PDB entry 1AR9 | X-ray diffraction, 2.90 A resolution | chains 1 and 2 of the 5 polymer chains in the assembly

[Chain 1]
Name: P1/mahoney poliovirus
Organism: Human poliovirus 1
Notes: fragment: virus protomer; engineered mutation(s): CHAIN 2, H142Y
Reference sequence: P03300 (POLH_POL1M); residues 1-302 here correspond to UniProt positions 579-880 (UniProt number = residue number + 578)
Chain sequence (302 residues; row label = number of the first residue in the row):
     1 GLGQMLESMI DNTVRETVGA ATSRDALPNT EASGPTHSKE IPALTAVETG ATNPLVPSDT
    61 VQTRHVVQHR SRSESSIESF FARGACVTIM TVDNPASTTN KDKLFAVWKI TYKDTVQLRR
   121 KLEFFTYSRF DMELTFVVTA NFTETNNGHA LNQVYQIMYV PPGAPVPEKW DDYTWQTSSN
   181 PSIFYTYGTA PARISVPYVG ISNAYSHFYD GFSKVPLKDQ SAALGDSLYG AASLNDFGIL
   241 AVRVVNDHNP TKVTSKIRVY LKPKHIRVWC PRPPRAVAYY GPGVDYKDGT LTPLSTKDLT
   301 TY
Not modelled in the structure: 1-19
Ligand contacts: sphingosine (SPH): Ile110, Tyr112, Phe130, Met132, Leu134, Ile157, Tyr159, Pro181, Ile183, Ile194, Val196, Val199, Tyr205, Ser206, His207, Asp236, Phe237, Leu240

[Chain 2]
Name: P1/mahoney poliovirus
Organism: Human poliovirus 1
Notes: fragment: virus protomer
Reference sequence: P03300 (POLH_POL1M); residues 1-272 here correspond to UniProt positions 69-340 (UniProt number = residue number + 68)
Chain sequence (272 residues; each row starts with the number of its first residue):
     1 SPNIEACGYS DRVLQLTLGN STITTQEAAN SVVAYGRWPE YLRDSEANPV DQPTEPDVAA
    61 CRFYTLDTVS WTKESRGWWW KLPDALRDMG LFGQNMYYHY LGRSGYTVHV QCNASKFHQG
   121 ALGVFAVPEM CLAGDSNTTT MYTSYQNANP GEKGGTFTGT FTPDNNQTSP ARRFCPVDYL
   181 LGNGTLLGNA FVFPHQIINL RTNNCATLVL PYVNSLSIDS MVKHNNWGIA ILPLAPLNFA
   241 SESSPEIPIT LTIAPMCCEF NGLRNITLPR LQ
Not modelled in the structure: 1-4
Sequence notes: engineered mutation Tyr142 (His210 in P03300)

[Interface between chain 1 and chain 2]
Pairs across the interface (106):
  Glu48(1) - Ala29(2)
  Glu48(1) - Gln196(2)
  Glu48(1) - Ile197(2)  hydrogen bond (backbone-backbone)
  Glu48(1) - Asn199(2)  hydrogen bond
  Glu48(1) - Thr202(2)  hydrogen bond
  Glu48(1) - Asn203(2)
  Thr49(1) - Ala29(2)
  Thr49(1) - Val32(2)
  Thr49(1) - Gln196(2)  hydrogen bond (backbone-side chain)
  Gly50(1) - His195(2)
  Thr126(1) - Glu129(2)
  Tyr127(1) - Glu129(2)  hydrogen bond
  Tyr127(1) - Val213(2)  hydrophobic
  Tyr127(1) - Asn214(2)
  Tyr127(1) - Ser215(2)
  Ser202(1) - Ser215(2)
  Ser202(1) - Leu216(2)
  Asn203(1) - Ser215(2)  hydrogen bond (backbone-backbone)
  Asn203(1) - Leu216(2)
  Ala204(1) - Ser215(2)  hydrogen bond (backbone-backbone)
  Ser206(1) - Ser215(2)  hydrogen bond
  Phe208(1) - Glu129(2)
  Phe208(1) - Cys131(2)  hydrophobic
  Tyr209(1) - Glu129(2)
  Tyr209(1) - Cys131(2)
  Tyr209(1) - His224(2)
  Asp210(1) - Lys81(2)  salt bridge
  Asp210(1) - Glu129(2)  hydrogen bond (backbone-side chain)
  Asp210(1) - Met130(2)
  Asp210(1) - Cys131(2)  hydrogen bond (backbone-side chain)
  Asp210(1) - His224(2)
  Asp210(1) - Asn225(2)  hydrogen bond (backbone-backbone)
  Gly211(1) - Lys223(2)
  Phe212(1) - Thr143(2)
  Phe212(1) - Ser144(2)
  Phe212(1) - Tyr145(2)  hydrophobic
  Phe212(1) - Ala148(2)  hydrophobic
  Phe212(1) - Lys223(2)  hydrogen bond (backbone-backbone)
  Ser213(1) - Lys223(2)  hydrogen bond (backbone-side chain)
  Val215(1) - Val222(2)  hydrophobic
  Val215(1) - Lys223(2)
  Pro216(1) - Tyr145(2)  hydrophobic
  Pro216(1) - Gln146(2)
  Pro216(1) - Pro269(2)
  Pro216(1) - Arg270(2)  hydrogen bond (backbone-backbone)
  Leu217(1) - Leu268(2)
  Leu217(1) - Arg270(2)
  Lys218(1) - Leu268(2)  hydrogen bond (backbone-backbone)
  Lys218(1) - Pro269(2)
  Lys218(1) - Arg270(2)
  Gln220(1) - Arg270(2)  hydrogen bond (backbone-side chain)
  Ser221(1) - Arg270(2)
  Ala222(1) - Arg270(2)
  Asp226(1) - Arg172(2)  salt bridge
  Leu228(1) - Met141(2)
  Tyr229(1) - Lys81(2)
  Tyr229(1) - Met130(2)
  Tyr229(1) - Cys131(2)
  Tyr229(1) - Leu132(2)  hydrogen bond (side chain-backbone)
  Tyr229(1) - Met141(2)  hydrogen bond (backbone-backbone)
  Tyr229(1) - Thr143(2)
  Tyr229(1) - Phe174(2)
  Cys270(1) - Tyr35(2)
  Pro271(1) - Val192(2)
  Pro271(1) - Phe193(2)
  Arg272(1) - Pro128(2)  hydrogen bond (side chain-backbone)
  Arg272(1) - Glu129(2)  hydrogen bond (side chain-backbone)
  Arg272(1) - Phe193(2)
  Pro273(1) - Thr185(2)
  Pro273(1) - Asn189(2)
  Pro273(1) - Val192(2)
  Pro273(1) - Phe193(2)
  Pro274(1) - Thr185(2)
  Arg275(1) - Asn183(2)  hydrogen bond (side chain-backbone)
  Arg275(1) - Gly184(2)
  Ala276(1) - Gly184(2)  hydrogen bond (backbone-backbone)
  Ala276(1) - Thr185(2)
  Ala276(1) - Leu186(2)  hydrophobic
  Val277(1) - Leu180(2)  hydrophobic
  Val277(1) - Gly184(2)
  Tyr280(1) - Ser136(2)
  Tyr280(1) - Asn137(2)  hydrogen bond (side chain-backbone)
  Tyr280(1) - Thr140(2)
  Pro282(1) - Met141(2)  hydrophobic
  Gly283(1) - Met141(2)
  Val284(1) - Cys131(2)
  Val284(1) - Leu132(2)
  Val284(1) - Ala133(2)
  Val284(1) - Asn183(2)
  Asp285(1) - Ala133(2)
  Asp285(1) - Gly134(2)  hydrogen bond (side chain-backbone)
  Asp285(1) - Thr140(2)
  Asp285(1) - Met141(2)  hydrogen bond (side chain-backbone)
  Tyr286(1) - Ala133(2)  hydrophobic
  Tyr286(1) - Asn137(2)  hydrogen bond (backbone-side chain)
  Tyr286(1) - Phe161(2)  hydrophobic
  Tyr286(1) - Cys175(2)  hydrogen bond (side chain-backbone)
  Tyr286(1) - Pro176(2)
  Tyr286(1) - Val177(2)  hydrogen bond (side chain-backbone)
  Tyr286(1) - Gly184(2)
  Lys287(1) - Asn137(2)
  Asp288(1) - Asn137(2)  hydrogen bond (backbone-side chain)
  Asp288(1) - Phe161(2)
  Asp288(1) - Pro163(2)
  Leu291(1) - Phe161(2)  hydrophobic
  Leu291(1) - Tyr179(2)  hydrogen bond (backbone-side chain)
Interface residues without a listed pair, chain 1 (48 interface residues in all): Val47, Ile201, Lys214, Ser227, Gly281, Leu294
Interface residues without a listed pair, chain 2 (63 interface residues in all): Asn30, Val127, Thr138, Asn149, Leu181, Gly182, Ala190, Ser217, Asp219, Thr267

[In short]
The interface between chain 1 and chain 2 involves 48 residues on one side and 63 on the other; the contacts
include 30 hydrogen bonds and 2 salt bridges. Polar pairs include Asp210(1)-Lys81(2), Asp226(1)-Arg172(2) and
Glu48(1)-Asn199(2). Ligands of chain 1: sphingosine.
Chain 1 is P1/mahoney poliovirus and chain 2 is P1/mahoney poliovirus, both from Human poliovirus 1; the
structure, P1/mahoney poliovirus, single site mutant H2142Y, was determined by X-ray diffraction (same
publication as 1AR6, 1AR7, 1AR8, 1ASJ and 1AL2).
